Entry 8Y6W (electron microscopy, 3.19 A resolution); this record covers chains B and C of the 5 polymer chains in the assembly.

== Chain B ==
Name: Guanine nucleotide-binding protein G(I)/G(S)/G(T) subunit beta-1
From: Homo sapiens
UniProtKB: P62873 (GBB1_HUMAN); residues 2-340 here = UniProt positions 2-340
Amino-acid sequence (357 residues; numbered -16 to 340; the number before each row is that of its first residue; numbers below 1 keep their minus sign (His-16 is residue -16)):
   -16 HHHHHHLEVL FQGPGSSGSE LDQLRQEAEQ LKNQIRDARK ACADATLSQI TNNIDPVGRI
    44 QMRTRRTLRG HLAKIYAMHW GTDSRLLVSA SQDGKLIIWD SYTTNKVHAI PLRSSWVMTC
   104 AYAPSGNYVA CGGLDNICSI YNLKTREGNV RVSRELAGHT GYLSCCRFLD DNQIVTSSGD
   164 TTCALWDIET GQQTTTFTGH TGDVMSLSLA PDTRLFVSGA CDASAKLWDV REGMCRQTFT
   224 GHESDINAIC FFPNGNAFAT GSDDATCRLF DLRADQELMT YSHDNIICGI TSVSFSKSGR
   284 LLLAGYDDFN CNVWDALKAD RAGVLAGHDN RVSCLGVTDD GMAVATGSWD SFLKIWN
Not modelled in the structure: -16 to 3
Sequence notes: expression tag (-16 to 1)

== Chain C ==
Name: Guanine nucleotide-binding protein G(I)/G(S)/G(O) subunit gamma-2
From: Homo sapiens
UniProtKB: P59768 (GBG2_HUMAN); residue numbers follow UniProt; this construct covers 1-71
Amino-acid sequence (71 residues; each row starts with the number of its first residue):
     1 MASNNTASIA QARKLVEQLK MEANIDRIKV SKAAADLMAY CEAHAKEDPL LTPVPASENP
    61 FREKKFFCAI L
Not modelled in the structure: 1-7, 64-71

== Interface between chain B and chain C ==
Contacting residue pairs (80):
  Leu7(B) - Ile9(C)
  Leu7(B) - Ala12(C)  hydrophobic
  Leu7(B) - Arg13(C)
  Leu7(B) - Val16(C)
  Ala11(B) - Leu19(C)
  Leu14(B) - Val16(C)
  Leu14(B) - Leu19(C)  hydrophobic
  Leu14(B) - Lys20(C)
  Lys15(B) - Leu19(C)
  Ile18(B) - Leu19(C)
  Ile18(B) - Glu22(C)
  Ile18(B) - Ala23(C)  hydrophobic
  Ala21(B) - Arg27(C)
  Ala24(B) - Lys29(C)
  Cys25(B) - Ile28(C)
  Cys25(B) - Lys29(C)
  Cys25(B) - Val30(C)  hydrogen bond (backbone-backbone)
  Ala26(B) - Val30(C)  hydrophobic
  Asp27(B) - Lys29(C)
  Asp27(B) - Val30(C)  hydrogen bond (side chain-backbone)
  Asp27(B) - Ser31(C)  hydrogen bond
  Ala28(B) - Val30(C)
  Leu30(B) - Ala34(C)  hydrophobic
  Ile33(B) - Ala34(C)  hydrophobic
  Ile33(B) - Met38(C)
  Thr34(B) - Met38(C)
  Ile37(B) - Met38(C)  hydrophobic
  Val40(B) - Leu51(C)  hydrophobic
  Met45(B) - Leu50(C)  hydrophobic
  Arg48(B) - Phe61(C)
  Arg49(B) - Pro60(C)
  Arg49(B) - Phe61(C)
  Arg49(B) - Arg62(C)  hydrogen bond (side chain-backbone)
  Ser84(B) - Phe61(C)
  Tyr85(B) - Pro60(C)
  Tyr85(B) - Phe61(C)  hydrophobic
  Cys218(B) - Gln18(C)  hydrogen bond (backbone-side chain)
  Arg219(B) - Glu22(C)
  Gln220(B) - Glu22(C)
  Gln220(B) - Ile25(C)
  Thr221(B) - Glu22(C)  hydrogen bond (backbone-side chain)
  Phe235(B) - Leu37(C)  hydrophobic
  Phe235(B) - Tyr40(C)  hydrophobic
  Phe235(B) - Cys41(C)  hydrophobic
  Pro236(B) - Tyr40(C)
  Leu252(B) - Leu37(C)  hydrophobic
  Asp254(B) - Ala33(C)
  Arg256(B) - Asp26(C)
  Arg256(B) - Arg27(C)
  Arg256(B) - Ile28(C)  hydrogen bond (backbone-backbone)
  Arg256(B) - Asp36(C)  salt bridge
  Ala257(B) - Arg27(C)
  Ala257(B) - Ile28(C)
  Asp258(B) - Ile25(C)
  Asp258(B) - Arg27(C)  salt bridge
  Gln259(B) - Val30(C)
  Leu261(B) - Val30(C)  hydrophobic
  Leu261(B) - Leu37(C)  hydrophobic
  Ser279(B) - Asp48(C)  hydrogen bond
  Lys280(B) - Glu47(C)
  Lys280(B) - Asp48(C)
  Ser281(B) - Tyr40(C)
  Ser281(B) - Cys41(C)  hydrogen bond (side chain-backbone)
  Ser281(B) - His44(C)  hydrogen bond (side chain-backbone)
  Ser281(B) - Asp48(C)
  Gly282(B) - Cys41(C)
  Arg283(B) - Cys41(C)
  Arg283(B) - Leu51(C)
  Leu284(B) - Leu51(C)  hydrophobic
  Asp323(B) - Pro49(C)
  Gly324(B) - Pro49(C)
  Gly324(B) - Leu50(C)
  Met325(B) - Pro49(C)  hydrophobic
  Met325(B) - Leu50(C)
  Met325(B) - Pro60(C)
  Ala326(B) - Phe61(C)  hydrophobic
  Val327(B) - Leu50(C)  hydrophobic
  Ile338(B) - Phe61(C)  hydrophobic
  Asn340(B) - Leu50(C)
  Asn340(B) - Asn59(C)
Other interface residues (no listed pair), chain B (55 interface residues in all): Leu4, Glu10, Gln17, Arg22, Ile43, Asn237, Ala240, Leu300
Other interface residues (no listed pair), chain C (38 interface residues in all): Leu15, Glu42, Ala45, Val54, Glu63

== In short ==
55 residues of chain B face 38 of chain C across their interface, with 10 hydrogen bonds and 2 salt bridges.
Polar pairs include Arg256(B)-Asp36(C), Asp258(B)-Arg27(C) and Asp27(B)-Val30(C).
Here chain B is Guanine nucleotide-binding protein G(I)/G(S)/G(T) subunit beta-1 and chain C is Guanine
nucleotide-binding protein G(I)/G(S)/G(O) subunit gamma-2, both from Homo sapiens. Entry 8Y6W (TUG-1375 and
4-CMTB-bound human FFA2 in complex with Gi) was determined by electron microscopy.
